6HX5 - chain A; structure by X-ray diffraction, 1.44 A resolution.

# Chain A
Protein: Carbonic anhydrase 2
Organism: Homo sapiens
Notes: EC 4.2.1.1
UniProtKB: P00918 (CAH2_HUMAN); the author numbering skips numbers that UniProt does not, so the offset changes along the chain: 1-125 = UniProt 1-125; 127-261 = UniProt 126-260
Amino-acid sequence (260 residues; each row starts with the number of its first residue; note: 1 number in that range is skipped by the numbering (no residue carries it; nothing is unmodelled there)):
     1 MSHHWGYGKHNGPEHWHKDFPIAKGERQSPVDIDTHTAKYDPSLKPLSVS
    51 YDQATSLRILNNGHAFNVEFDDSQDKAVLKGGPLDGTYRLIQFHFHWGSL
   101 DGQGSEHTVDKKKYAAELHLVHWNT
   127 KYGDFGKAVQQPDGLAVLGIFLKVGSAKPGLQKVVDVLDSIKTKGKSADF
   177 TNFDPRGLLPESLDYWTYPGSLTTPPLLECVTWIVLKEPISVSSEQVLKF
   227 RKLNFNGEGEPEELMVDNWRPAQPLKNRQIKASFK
Not modelled in the structure: 1-3
Curated features (UniProtKB/Swiss-Prot):
  - active site: His64 (Proton donor/acceptor)
  - binding site (Zn(2+)): His94, His96, His119
  - binding site (substrate): Thr199, Thr200
  - site: Tyr7 (Fine-tunes the proton-transfer properties of H-64), Asn62 (Fine-tunes the proton-transfer properties of H-64), Asn67 (Fine-tunes the proton-transfer properties of H-64), Gln92 (Involved in the binding of some activators, including histamine and L-histidine)
  - modified residue: Ser2 (N-acetylserine), Ser166 (Phosphoserine), Ser173 (Phosphoserine)
Bound ions: Zn2+: His94, His96, His119
Small-molecule neighbours: benzeneselenol (GXE): Gln92, His94, His96, His119, Val121, Leu141, Val143, Leu198, Thr199, Thr200

# Overview
Chain A binds benzeneselenol. The Zn2+ site is built by His94, His96 and His119. Curated annotation (UniProt)
lists active-site residue His64, 3 Zn2+-binding residues and substrate-binding residues Thr199 and Thr200.
Chain A is Carbonic anhydrase 2 (Homo sapiens); the structure, Selenols: a new class of Carbonic Anhydrase
inhibitors, was determined by X-ray diffraction together with 6SWM and 6HWZ from the same study.
